7XKP - chains B and F of the 7 polymer chains in the assembly; structure by electron microscopy, 3.00 A resolution.

Chain B:
Name: ATP synthase subunit alpha
Organism: Bacillus sp. PS3
Notes: EC 7.1.2.2
Reference sequence: A0A0M3VGF9 (A0A0M3VGF9_BACP3); residues 1-502 here = UniProt positions 1-502
Chain sequence (502 residues; row label = number of the first residue in the row):
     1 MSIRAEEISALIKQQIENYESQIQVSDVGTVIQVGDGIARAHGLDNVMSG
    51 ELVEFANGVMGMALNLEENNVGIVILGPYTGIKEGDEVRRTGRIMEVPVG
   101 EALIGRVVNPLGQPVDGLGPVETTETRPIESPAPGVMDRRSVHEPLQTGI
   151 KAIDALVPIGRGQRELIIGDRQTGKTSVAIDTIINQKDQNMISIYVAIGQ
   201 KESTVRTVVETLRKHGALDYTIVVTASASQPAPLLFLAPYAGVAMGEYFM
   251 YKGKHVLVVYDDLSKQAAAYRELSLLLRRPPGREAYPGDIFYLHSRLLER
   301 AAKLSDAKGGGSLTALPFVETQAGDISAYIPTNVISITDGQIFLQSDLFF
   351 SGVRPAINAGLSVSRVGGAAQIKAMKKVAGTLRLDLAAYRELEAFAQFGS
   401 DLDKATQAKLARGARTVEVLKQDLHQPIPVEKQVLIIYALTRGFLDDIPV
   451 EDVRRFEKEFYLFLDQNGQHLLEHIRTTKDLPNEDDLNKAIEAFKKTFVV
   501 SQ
Disordered / not traced: 1-23, 502
Differences from the reference sequence: conflict Pro132 (Arg in A0A0M3VGF9), Ser193 (Cys in A0A0M3VGF9), Phe463 (Trp in A0A0M3VGF9)

Chain F:
Name: ATP synthase subunit beta
Organism: Bacillus sp. PS3
Notes: EC 7.1.2.2
Reference sequence: A0A0M4U1P9 (A0A0M4U1P9_BACP3); numbering as in UniProt (aligned over 1-473)
Chain sequence (484 residues; numbered -10 to 473; the number before each row is that of its first residue; numbers below 1 keep their minus sign (Met-10 is residue -10)):
   -10 MHHHHHHHHHHMTRGRVIQVMGPVVDVKFENGHLPAIYNALKIQHKARNE
    40 NEVDIDLTLEVALHLGDDTVRTIAMASTDGLIRGMEVIDTGAPISVPVGE
    90 VTLGRVFNVLGEPIDLEGDIPADARRDPIHRPAPKFEELATEVEILETGI
   140 KVVDLLAPYIKGGKIGLFGGAGVGKTVLIQELIHNIAQEHGGISVFAGVG
   190 ERTREGNDLYHEMKDSGVISKTAMVFGQMNEPPGARMRVALTGLTMAEYF
   240 RDEQGQDVLLFIDNIFRFTQAGSEVSALLGRMPSAVGYQPTLATEMGQLQ
   290 ERITSTAKGSITSIQAIYVPADDYTDPAPATTFSHLDATTNLERKLAEMG
   340 IYPAVDPLASTSRALAPEIVGEEHYQVARKVQQTLQRYKELQDIIAILGM
   390 DELSDEDKLVVHRARRIQFFLSQNFHVAEQFTGQPGSYVPVKETVRGFKE
   440 ILEGKYDHLPEDAFRLVGRIEEVVEKAKAMGVEV
Disordered / not traced: -10 to 0, 472-473
Differences from the reference sequence: initiating methionine (-10); expression tag (-9 to 0)
Metal / ion sites: Mg2+: Thr165, Glu190 (together with ADP)
Residues lining bound ligands: ADP (adenosine-5'-diphosphate): Gly159, Ala160, Gly161, Val162, Gly163, Lys164, Thr165, Val166, Arg191, Glu194, Tyr341, Phe414, Ala417

How chain B and chain F interact:
Residue-residue contacts (71):
  Gly43(B) - Arg72(F)
  Leu44(B) - Arg72(F)  hydrogen bond (backbone-side chain)
  Met48(B) - Asn40(F)
  Met48(B) - Gly69(F)
  Met48(B) - Leu70(F)
  Met48(B) - Ile71(F)  hydrophobic
  Ser49(B) - Val9(F)
  Ser49(B) - Thr67(F)
  Ser49(B) - Asp68(F)
  Ser49(B) - Gly69(F)  hydrogen bond (backbone-backbone)
  Ser49(B) - Leu70(F)  hydrogen bond (backbone-backbone)
  Asn65(B) - Val9(F)
  Asn65(B) - Met10(F)
  Leu66(B) - Gln8(F)
  Leu66(B) - Val9(F)  hydrogen bond (backbone-backbone)
  Leu66(B) - Leu70(F)
  Leu66(B) - Arg72(F)
  Glu67(B) - Gln8(F)
  Glu67(B) - Arg72(F)  hydrogen bond (backbone-side chain)
  Glu68(B) - Gln8(F)  hydrogen bond (backbone-side chain)
  Val71(B) - Arg72(F)
  Arg90(B) - Asn40(F)  hydrogen bond (side chain-backbone)
  Gly92(B) - Asn40(F)
  Glu130(B) - Asp68(F)
  Ala133(B) - Asn219(F)
  Gly135(B) - Thr192(F)
  Val136(B) - Thr192(F)
  Val136(B) - Asn196(F)
  Val136(B) - Phe215(F)  hydrophobic
  Met137(B) - Ile103(F)
  Met137(B) - Asp104(F)
  Met137(B) - Tyr199(F)
  Arg139(B) - Thr192(F)
  Arg139(B) - Asn196(F)
  Pro280(B) - Pro272(F)  hydrophobic
  Pro281(B) - Gly276(F)
  Gly282(B) - Val275(F)
  Arg283(B) - Pro309(F)
  Arg283(B) - Asp312(F)  salt bridge
  Arg283(B) - Asp315(F)  salt bridge
  Gly288(B) - Glu263(F)
  Asp289(B) - Glu263(F)
  Phe291(B) - Met218(F)  hydrophobic
  Phe291(B) - Arg256(F)
  Phe291(B) - Gln259(F)
  Tyr292(B) - Asn219(F)
  Tyr292(B) - Glu220(F)
  Tyr292(B) - Pro221(F)
  Tyr292(B) - Arg225(F)
  Tyr292(B) - Glu263(F)
  Ser295(B) - Met218(F)  hydrogen bond (side chain-backbone)
  Glu299(B) - Arg191(F)
  Glu299(B) - Thr192(F)  hydrogen bond
  Glu299(B) - Met218(F)
  Glu299(B) - Asn219(F)
  Ser327(B) - Ala310(F)  hydrogen bond (side chain-backbone)
  Ser327(B) - Asp311(F)
  Thr332(B) - Ala160(F)
  Thr332(B) - Tyr307(F)
  Ile335(B) - Ala160(F)  hydrophobic
  Ile335(B) - Arg191(F)
  Ser336(B) - Arg191(F)  hydrogen bond (backbone-side chain)
  Ser336(B) - Arg256(F)
  Ile337(B) - Arg191(F)  hydrogen bond (backbone-side chain)
  Thr338(B) - Arg191(F)  hydrogen bond (backbone-side chain)
  Asp339(B) - Arg193(F)  salt bridge
  Leu361(B) - Glu337(F)
  Arg365(B) - Gly161(F)
  Arg365(B) - Arg191(F)
  Arg365(B) - Phe420(F)
  Val366(B) - Arg193(F)
Also at the interface, not in a pair above, chain B (47 interface residues in all): Asp45, Asn46, Val47, Leu64, Thr91, Ile94, Pro134, Arg164, Ile326, Asn333
Also at the interface, not in a pair above, chain F (47 interface residues in all): Ile7, Val42, Val95, Leu105, Glu190, Gly195, Ala266, Arg333

Summary:
Chain B and chain F each contribute 47 residues to their interface, with 13 hydrogen bonds and 3 salt bridges.
Polar contacts include Arg283(B)-Asp312(F), Arg283(B)-Asp315(F) and Asp339(B)-Arg193(F). Chain F binds ADP.
The Mg2+ site is built by Thr165(F) and Glu190(F).
Here chain B is ATP synthase subunit alpha and chain F is ATP synthase subunit beta, both from Bacillus sp.
PS3. Entry 7XKP (F1 domain of epsilon C-terminal domain deleted FoF1 from Bacillus PS3,state1,unisite
condition) was determined by electron microscopy together with 7XKH, 7XKO, 7XKQ and 7XKR from the same study.
